Entry 3B6F (X-ray diffraction, 3.45 A resolution); this record covers chains J and H of the 10 polymer chains in the assembly.

== Chain J ==
Molecule: 147-nt DNA strand
Source organism: Homo sapiens
Sequence (147 nucleotides; numbered -73 to 73; the number before each row is that of its first residue; numbers below 1 keep their minus sign (DA-73 is residue -73)):
   -73 ATCAATATCC ACCTGCAGAT ACTACCAAAA GTGTATTTGG AAACTGCTCC ATCAAAAGGC
   -13 ATGTTCAGCT GGATTCCAGC TGAACATGCC TTTTGATGGA GCAGTTTCCA AATACACTTT
    47 TGGTAGTATC TGCAGGTGGA TATTGAT

== Chain H ==
Molecule: Histone H2B 1.1
Source organism: Xenopus laevis
UniProt: P02281 (H2B11_XENLA); residues -2 to 122 here correspond to UniProt positions 2-126 (UniProt number = residue number + 4)
Chain sequence (125 residues; each row starts with the number of its first residue; numbers below 1 keep their minus sign (Pro-2 is residue -2)):
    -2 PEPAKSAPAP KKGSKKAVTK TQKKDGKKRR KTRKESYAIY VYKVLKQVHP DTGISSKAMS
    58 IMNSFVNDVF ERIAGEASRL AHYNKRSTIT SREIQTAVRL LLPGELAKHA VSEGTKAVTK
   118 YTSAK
Unresolved in the structure: -2 to 23
Construct notes: conflict Thr29 (Ser33 in P02281)
UniProt features mapped onto this chain:
  - modified residue: Lys2 (N6-acetyllysine), Lys9 (N6-acetyllysine), Ser11 (Phosphoserine), Lys12 (N6-acetyllysine), Lys17 (N6-acetyllysine)
  - glycosylation: Ser109 (O-linked (GlcNAc) serine)
  - cross-link: Lys117 (Glycyl lysine isopeptide (Lys-Gly) (interchain with G-Cter in ubiquitin))

== Interface between chain J and chain H ==
Contacting residue pairs (19):
  DA-55(J) with Ser52(H), phosphate contact; Ser53(H), hydrogen bond to the phosphate
  DT-54(J) with Tyr39(H), hydrogen bond to the phosphate; Gly50(H), phosphate contact; Ile51(H), phosphate contact
  DA-45(J) with Arg30(H), sugar contact; Glu32(H), sugar contact
  DG-35(J) with Ser84(H), hydrogen bond to the phosphate; Thr85(H), hydrogen bond to the phosphate
  DG-34(J) with Arg83(H), sugar contact; Ser84(H), hydrogen bond to the phosphate; Thr85(H), hydrogen bond to the phosphate
  DA-33(J) with Arg83(H), salt bridge to the phosphate
  DA29(J) with Arg27(H), base contact
  DG30(J) with Arg26(H), phosphate contact; Arg27(H), phosphate contact; Thr29(H), hydrogen bond to the phosphate
  DT31(J) with Lys25(H), salt bridge to the phosphate; Arg26(H), phosphate contact
Other interface residues (no listed pair), chain J (10 interface residues in all): DA-47
Other interface residues (no listed pair), chain H (16 interface residues in all): Lys28, Lys82

== In short ==
10 residues of chain J face 16 of chain H across their interface; the contacts include 7 hydrogen bonds and 2
salt bridges. Among the polar pairs are DA-55(J)-Ser53(H), DT-54(J)-Tyr39(H) and DG-35(J)-Ser84(H).
Here chain J is a 147-nt DNA strand (Homo sapiens) and chain H is Histone H2B 1.1 (Xenopus laevis). Entry 3B6F
(Nucleosome core particle treated with cisplatin) was determined by X-ray diffraction (same publication as
3B6G).
